Entry 1PXM (X-ray diffraction, 2.53 A resolution); this record covers chain A.

# Chain A
Name: Cell division protein kinase 2
From: Homo sapiens
Notes: EC 2.7.1.-
UniProtKB: P24941 (CDK2_HUMAN); numbering as in UniProt (aligned over 1-298)
Sequence (298 residues; each row starts with the number of its first residue):
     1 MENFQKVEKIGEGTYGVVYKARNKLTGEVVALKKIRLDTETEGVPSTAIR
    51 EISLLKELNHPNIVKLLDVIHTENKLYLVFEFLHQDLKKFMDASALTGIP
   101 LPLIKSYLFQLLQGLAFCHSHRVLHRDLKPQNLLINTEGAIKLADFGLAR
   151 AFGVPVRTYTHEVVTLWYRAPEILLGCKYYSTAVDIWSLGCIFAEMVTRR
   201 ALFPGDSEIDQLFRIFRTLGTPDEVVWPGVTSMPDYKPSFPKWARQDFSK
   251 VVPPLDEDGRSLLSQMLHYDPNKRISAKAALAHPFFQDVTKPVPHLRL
Unresolved in the structure: 36-43
Ligand contacts: CK5 (3-[4-(2,4-dimethyl-thiazol-5-yl)-pyrimidin-2-ylamino]-phenol): Ile10, Val18, Ala31, Lys33, Val64, Phe80, Glu81, Phe82, Leu83, His84, Gln85, Asp86, Gln131, Asn132, Leu134, Ala144, Asp145
Curated features (UniProtKB/Swiss-Prot):
  - active site: Asp127 (Proton acceptor)
  - binding site (ATP): Ile10 to Val18, Lys33, Glu81 to Leu83, Asp86, Lys129 to Asn132, Asp145
  - binding site (Mg(2+)): Asn132, Asp145
  - site (CDK7 binding): Lys9, Lys88, Lys89, Leu166
  - modified residue: Met1 (N-acetylmethionine), Lys6 (N6-acetyllysine), Thr14 (Phosphothreonine), Tyr15 (Phosphotyrosine), Tyr19 (Phosphotyrosine), Thr160 (Phosphothreonine)
  - natural variant: Pro45 (P45L: In a glioblastoma multiforme sample)
  - mutagenesis: Lys9 (K9F: Reduced phosphorylation by CAK), Thr14 (T14A: 2-fold increase in activity), Tyr15 (Y15F: 2-fold increase in activity), Lys88 to Lys89 (Reduced phosphorylation by CAK), Thr160 (T160A: Abolishes activity), Leu166 (L166R: Reduced phosphorylation by CAK and reduced kinase activity)

# Overview
Bound to chain A: compound CK5. UniProt lists active-site residue Asp127, 19 ATP-binding residues,
Mg2+-binding residues Asn132 and Asp145 and 7 mutagenesis sites.
Chain A is Cell division protein kinase 2 (Homo sapiens); the structure, HUMAN CYCLIN DEPENDENT KINASE 2
COMPLEXED WITH THE INHIBITOR 3-[4-(2,4-Dimethyl-thiazol-5-yl)-pyrimidin-2-ylamino]-phenol, was determined by
X-ray diffraction (same publication as 1PXN, 1PXO and 1PXP).
